5ANC - chains C and N of the 11 polymer chains in the assembly; structure by electron microscopy, 4.20 A resolution (low resolution: residue-level contacts below are approximate; hydrogen-bond / salt-bridge calls are withheld).

[Chain C]
Molecule: 60S acidic ribosomal protein P0
Source organism: Dictyostelium discoideum
Reference sequence: P22685 (RLA0_DICDI); numbering as in UniProt (aligned over 1-205)
Chain sequence (205 residues; row label = number of the first residue in the row):
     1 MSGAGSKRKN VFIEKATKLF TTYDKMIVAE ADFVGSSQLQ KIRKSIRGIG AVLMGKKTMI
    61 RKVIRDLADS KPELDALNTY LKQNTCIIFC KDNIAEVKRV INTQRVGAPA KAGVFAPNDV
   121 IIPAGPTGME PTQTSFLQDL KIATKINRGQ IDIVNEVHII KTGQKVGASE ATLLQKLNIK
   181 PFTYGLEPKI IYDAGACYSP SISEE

[Chain N]
Molecule: 26S ribosomal RNA
Source organism: Dictyostelium discoideum
Sequence (3741 nucleotides; each row starts with the number of its first residue):
     1 UCCGCCUCAC CUUUGUAAGA UUACCCGCUG AACUUAAGCA UAUCAGUAAG CGGAGGAAAA
    61 GAAACUAACU AGGAUUCCGU CAGUAACGGC GAGUGAAGAC GGAAUAGCCC AAGGUUCAAA
   121 CCUGGAUCUC UUCGAGGUUA GGUGAUGUGA CCUAUGGACU GAUGGAGCCC GCUGUUGUGA
   181 CUGCUAAUUC CGUUUGGAAU UUCGAGUCGU AGAAGGUGAU AACCCUGUUC GCAGUAUCAC
   241 AACAGUUGGA CUUUGCCAUU AGCUCCACGA GUAGGAAUGU CUGAAAUUGC AUUCUGAAUG
   301 GGUGAUAAGA UUCAUCCAAG GCUAAAUAUA UGUUAGGAGA UCGAUAGCAU ACAAGUACCG
   361 UGAGGGAAAG GUGAAAAGAA CUUUGAAAAA AGGUUUAAAA GUAUUUGACA CCGUUUAUGU
   421 GGAAGCGUUU ACUUGGACCC CGAUUAAUGA CGUCGGUUUA GCUCUAAUUC UUAGGUGGCC
   481 AAAGUAGAGU GUUACGUGCU GAUCAAAAGG UAACGGACAU UUGAUUCAUU GGUUAUCGAC
   541 GAGGAAGGUA CUCUAAAUCG GCCAGUUACU AACGGGUGAG AUCUGAUGUU UAUAAAAUGG
   601 GGGAUGAGGC UUAUCGGCUU GCUGGUGGCU CGCUCUCAAU AAUGGAUAUU GGGUUUCAUC
   661 AAGAGUGCAA AAUGGUGGCA AUUCACUAUU AGUGGUUAUU AAUUUUGUUU GCGUGGCUUG
   721 GCCUUGUCUA CAGGUUAUCU UCGGAUGGCU UGUAGCUUUG UUGAACGCGU GGGCUUAAUG
   781 UUGUGAUUCU AGUAGCGUUA CCAUAUCGUU AGAGUGGGUU CAAUAAAUGU CCCGUCUUGA
   841 AACACGGAUC AAGGAGGCCG UUUUGUGUGC GAGUGUAAGA GUAAUUAAAA CUCUGACGCG
   901 UAUUGAAAGA AAGAAUACUC CAAAAGAUCG UAACUACGGU UACCUUCUGU AAGGAGUGCC
   961 CGAAUCAUGA GAACUCUGUU UCGAAAGGAU UUGCGGUUGA GCACCUAGAA UGGGACCCGA
  1021 AAGGUUGUGA ACUAUGCCUG AGGAAGGCGA AGUCAGGGGA AACUCUGAUG GAGGCUUGUC
  1081 GCAAUGCUGA CGUGCAAAUC GCUUGUCUAA CUUGGGUAUA GGGGCGAAAG ACUAAUCGAA
  1141 CAACCUAGUA GCUGGUUCCU UCCGAAGUUU CCCUCAGGAU AGCUGGAGCA GUAUUCUAGU
  1201 UCCAUCUUGU AAAGACAAUG AUUAGCAGUU UCGGGGGCGU AAUGCUCUCA GCUGAUUCUC
  1261 AAACUCUGAA CGGGUGGGUA UCAUUUUAAU UCACUUAAUU GGAUUUUAAA AUUAAAUUGC
  1321 ACAUGUGCAA UGAAAAAUAG GAGCUCUUAG UGGGCCAUUU UUGGUAAGCA GAACUGGCGA
  1381 UGUGGGUUGA ACCAAAUAUU GGGAUAAGAC GUCUAACAUU CACUAAUAGA UACCACAAAA
  1441 GGUGUUAGUU CAUUAAGACA GCAGGACGGU GGCCAUGGAA GUCGGUAUCC GCUAAGGAGU
  1501 GUGUAACAAC UCACCUGCCA AAUGGACUAG CCCUGAAAAU GGAUGACGCU AGCAGUGGAU
  1561 GGUCGAUGCC CAAUCGUUAA AAGAAGUGAU AAUACUUUUA ACGUGUAGGA AGGCGUGAAG
  1621 GUAACGUAGA AGCUUGAAUG UGAAUUCGAG UGGAGUUGUC UUUAGUGCAG AUCUUGAUGG
  1681 UAGUAGCAAA UAUUCAAAAG AAUUUACUUU GAAGGCCGAA GUGGGGAAGG GUUCCAUAAC
  1741 AAUGGAAUUC ACUUAUGGGU GAGUCGAUCC UAAGGUUUGG GUUAACUCUC UCUAAUAAGG
  1801 UUACUAGGUC AUUGGAUCGA AAGUGAAGGU GGCUUUAACA CUAGUGACUU UAUAGGCCGA
  1861 AAGGGAAGCG GGUUAAAAUU CCUGCACCAU CGAAUGGGAU AUUAGGGUAA CCGAUCGUAA
  1921 UCCGGGACAU CAAUUGGCGG UCGAGGAAGA GUUAUCUUUU CUUGUUAACA UUGUCUUGGG
  1981 GUCCUCCGAA UCAGGUCAAC UGGAGACGAG GAUUCAUCGC ACAAUGGAAG AGCACAGUCC
  2041 UUUGGAUUGG GUCUCGCAUC CGCUAAAUGG UCCUUGAAAA CCGGAUUAUG GUAUUUAAUC
  2101 CUAUUUGGUG UUCGUACCAA UAACCACAUC AGGUCUCCAA GGUGAAUAGC CUCUGGUCAA
  2161 AUGUAUUAAU GUAGAUAAGG GAAGUCGGCA AAACCGAUCU GUAACUUCGG GAUAAGGAUU
  2221 GGCUCUAAAG GCUGGUGGAG UGGACAUAUU GGAGUUUGCU AUUUGUUUUU UACUUUUAGG
  2281 AUGGGCAACU GUUUUGAAGG UUUAAGAUGG GUGGUAAUUC UUUCCAAUGU GAGGGCUUGC
  2341 UCGUUCUGCU UUACGAUUAA CAGCUAAUUU AGAACUGUGA CGAUCACCGG GAAUCCAACU
  2401 GUUUAAUUAA AACAAAGCAU UGCGAUAAGC UUAAAAGCUU UUGACGCAAU GUGAUUUCUG
  2461 CCCAGUGCUC UGAAUGUCAA AGUGAAGAGA UUCAACCUAG CACGGGUAAA CGGCGGGAGU
  2521 AACUAUGACU CUCUUAAGGU AGCCAAAUGC CUCGUCAUCU AAUUAGUGAC GCGCAUGAAU
  2581 GGAUCAAUGA GAUUCCCACU GUCCCUAACU ACUAUACAGC GAAACCACUG CAAGGGGAAC
  2641 GGGCCUUGCA AAAACAGCGG GGAAAGAAGA CCCUGUUGAG CUUGACUCUA GUCUGAUAUU
  2701 GCAUAGUGAC CUAAAAGGUG UAGAAUAGGU GGGAGGGGCA ACCCGACGGU GAAAUACCAC
  2761 CCCUUUUGGC GUUACUUUGC UAACUUGGAA UAACAGUACC UCAUAAUUCA UUUUAUGAUG
  2821 GUUUUGGUGA AUAAGCGGAU CAACCACGGG UGAAAUCUGU GCAAAUUGGG CAACUGAUUU
  2881 GUAUAGCAAA GUAGUCCCUC UGGUCCCGUA UUAUGUCGAC CAAGAACAGU UUCAGGUGGG
  2941 GAGUUUGGCU GGGGCGGCAC AUUUGUUAAA AGAUAACGCA AGUGUCCAAA GGCAGGCUCA
  3001 GUGAGAACAG AAAUCUCACG UAGAGUAAAA GGGCAAAAGC CUGCUUGAUU CUGAUUUUCA
  3061 GUACUAAUCG GAACUGGGAA ACCAGGGCCU AUCGAUCCUU UAUGUGCUUA AAUCUUAACC
  3121 CUAGAGGUGU CAGAAAAGUU ACCACAGGGA UAACUGGCUU GUGGCAGCCA AGCGCUCAUA
  3181 GCGACGCUGC UUUUUGAUCC UUCGAUGUCG GCUCUUCUUA UCAUUGUGAA GCAGAAUUCA
  3241 CAAAGUGUUG GAUUGUUCAC CCACUAACAA GGAACGUGAG CUGGGUUUAG ACCGUCGUGA
  3301 GACAGGUUAG UUUUACCCUA CUGUUGUCAA UUGUUUGCGU AAUAGUAGCA UGAUUUAGUA
  3361 CGAGAGGAAC UGUCAUGCCG GAUCACUGGU CUGUAGGUUU AUUUGACAAA AUAGUGACCU
  3421 GCCGCUACCA UCCGUUGGAU AAUGGCUGAA CGCCUCUAAG UCAGAAUCCA UUCUAGAAAC
  3481 GCAAACCAAA UGCUUUAGAG UGUGAAUGUU GUAGGUAACA UUAGGUUGUU GGUGGGGGAC
  3541 CACUUUCAAC UUUAAACCAU AUGAUUAAUC GCUGUUACAC UGCAGUUUCC UUCCGGUUAU
  3601 UGUGGUGGGU GGCUAAAUUC UAAUUUAUAU CCUCGUUCCG CUCAACUCUU CGAUUGUAGA
  3661 CGACUAUCAA AUGAACUAGG UGCUGUAAGC UUCCGAGUAG CGUUCAGUUA CGAGGGGUUG
  3721 AGGCUUUUCC AUUAGUUCUU U
Not modelled in the structure: 1-1220, 1271-1355, 1603-2391, 2701-2924, 3481-3741
Sequence notes: conflict C3119 (G in FR733594.)

[Interface between chain C and chain N]
Contacting residue pairs (99; chain C residue first):
  Met-1(C) with C1459(N); A1460(N); C1462(N); C1514(N); U1516(N)
  Ser-2(C) with C1459(N); A1460(N)
  Gly-3(C) with U1453(N); A1458(N); C1459(N)
  Ala-4(C) with U1453(N); U1454(N); G1457(N); A1458(N)
  Gly-5(C) with A1458(N); C1459(N)
  Ser-6(C) with C1459(N); C1514(N); C1515(N)
  Lys-7(C) with C1514(N); C1515(N)
  Arg-8(C) with A1452(N); U1453(N); U1454(N)
  Lys-9(C) with U1454(N); A1455(N); A1456(N)
  Val-11(C) with A1495(N); C1515(N)
  Phe-12(C) with A1456(N); A1494(N); U1516(N)
  Ile-13(C) with A1456(N)
  Lys-15(C) with U1493(N); A1494(N); A1495(N)
  Thr-17(C) with A1456(N)
  Asp-32(C) with G1464(N); G1465(N); A1494(N); A1495(N)
  Phe-33(C) with G1464(N); G1465(N)
  Val-34(C) with G1465(N)
  Gly-35(C) with G1465(N); A1466(N)
  Ser-36(C) with G1465(N); A1466(N); C1467(N); A1495(N)
  Ser-37(C) with C1467(N)
  Gln-40(C) with C1467(N); G1491(N); C1492(N); G1496(N)
  Lys-41(C) with G1468(N)
  Arg-43(C) with C1492(N); U1493(N)
  Arg-47(C) with C1492(N)
  Ala-51(C) with U1493(N)
  Val-52(C) with U1493(N); A1494(N)
  Leu-53(C) with A1494(N)
  Met-54(C) with A1494(N)
  Gly-55(C) with A1494(N)
  Lys-56(C) with A1494(N); U1516(N); G1517(N)
  Lys-57(C) with A1456(N); G1457(N); A1458(N); U1516(N); G1517(N)
  Thr-58(C) with A1456(N)
  Ile-60(C) with A1456(N); G1457(N)
  Arg-61(C) with A1456(N)
  Leu-81(C) with G1517(N); C1518(N)
  Lys-82(C) with G1517(N); C1518(N)
  Gln-83(C) with G1517(N)
  Asn-84(C) with A1463(N); U1516(N); G1517(N)
  Thr-85(C) with A1494(N)
  Pro-109(C) with A1466(N)
  Ala-110(C) with G1465(N); A1466(N); C1510(N)
  Lys-111(C) with A1466(N); C1510(N); U1511(N)
  Ala-112(C) with G1464(N); G1465(N)
  Gly-113(C) with G1464(N); G1465(N)
  Val-114(C) with G1464(N); G1465(N)
Also at the interface, not in a pair above, chain C (47 interface residues in all): Leu-39, Cys-86
Also at the interface, not in a pair above, chain N (31 interface residues in all): G1461, A1513

[Summary]
47 residues of chain C face 31 of chain N across their interface.
Here chain C is 60S acidic ribosomal protein P0 and chain N is 26S ribosomal RNA, both from Dictyostelium
discoideum. Entry 5ANC (Mechanism of eIF6 release from the nascent 60S ribosomal subunit) was determined by
electron microscopy together with 6QKL, 5AN9 and 5ANB from the same study.
